4HKN - chains A and C; structure by X-ray diffraction, 2.05 A resolution.

# Chain A
Molecule: Tankyrase-2
Source organism: Homo sapiens
Notes: EC 2.4.2.30; fragment: C-terminal fragment
UniProt: Q9H2K2 (TNKS2_HUMAN); numbering as in UniProt (aligned over 946-1113)
Amino-acid sequence (191 residues; numbered 923 to 1113; the number before each row is that of its first residue):
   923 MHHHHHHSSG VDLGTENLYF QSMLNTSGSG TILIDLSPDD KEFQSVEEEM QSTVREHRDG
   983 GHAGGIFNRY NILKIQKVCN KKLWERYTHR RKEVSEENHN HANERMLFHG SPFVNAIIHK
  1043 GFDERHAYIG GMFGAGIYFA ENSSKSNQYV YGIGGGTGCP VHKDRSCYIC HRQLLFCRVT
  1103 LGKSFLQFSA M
Unresolved in the structure: 923-951
Construct notes: expression tag (923-945)
Ion coordination: Zn2+: Cys1081, His1084, Cys1089, Cys1092
Residues lining bound ligands: Luteolin (LU2; 2-(3,4-dihydroxyphenyl)-5,7-dihydroxy-4H-chromen-4-one): Phe1030, His1031, Gly1032, Ser1033, Phe1035, His1048, Ala1049, Tyr1050, Tyr1060, Phe1061, Ala1062, Lys1067, Ser1068, Tyr1071, Ile1075
UniProt features mapped onto this chain:
  - binding site (Zn(2+)): Cys1081, His1084, Cys1089, Cys1092
  - mutagenesis: Met1054 (M1054V: Loss of activity)

# Chain C
Molecule: Tankyrase-2
Source organism: Homo sapiens
Notes: EC 2.4.2.30; fragment: C-terminal fragment
UniProt: Q9H2K2 (TNKS2_HUMAN); numbering as in UniProt (aligned over 1114-1162)
Amino-acid sequence (49 residues; row label = number of the first residue in the row):
  1114 KMAHSPPGHH SVTGRPSVNG LALAEYVIYR GEQAYPEYLI TYQIMRPEG
Unresolved in the structure: 1114, 1162

# Interface between chain A and chain C
Residue-residue contacts - 156 pairs, chain A then chain C:
  Leu958(A) with Tyr1151(C), hydrophobic
  Glu964(A) with Tyr1151(C), hydrogen bond
  Val968(A) with Tyr1151(C); Ile1153(C), hydrophobic
  Met972(A) with Ile1153(C), hydrophobic; Tyr1155(C), hydrophobic
  Arg977(A) with Asn1132(C); Leu1134(C); Ala1135(C)
  Gly986(A) with Ile1157(C)
  Ile988(A) with Met1158(C); Pro1160(C)
  Phe989(A) with Ile1157(C), hydrophobic; Met1158(C)
  Asn990(A) with Pro1160(C)
  Arg991(A) with Ile1157(C); Met1158(C), hydrogen bond (backbone-backbone)
  Tyr992(A) with Tyr1155(C), hydrophobic; Gln1156(C); Met1158(C)
  Asn993(A) with Tyr1155(C); Gln1156(C), hydrogen bond (backbone-backbone); Met1158(C)
  Ile994(A) with Thr1154(C); Tyr1155(C), hydrophobic
  Leu995(A) with Thr1154(C), hydrogen bond (backbone-backbone)
  Lys996(A) with Leu1152(C); Ile1153(C); Thr1154(C), hydrogen bond (backbone-backbone)
  Ile997(A) with Leu1152(C)
  Gln998(A) with Glu1150(C); Tyr1151(C); Leu1152(C), hydrogen bond (backbone-backbone)
  Lys999(A) with Glu1150(C); Tyr1151(C)
  Val1000(A) with Tyr1148(C), hydrogen bond (backbone-side chain); Pro1149(C); Glu1150(C), hydrogen bond (backbone-backbone)
  Cys1001(A) with Tyr1148(C)
  Asn1002(A) with Tyr1148(C), hydrogen bond (backbone-side chain)
  Leu1005(A) with Tyr1148(C), hydrophobic
  Trp1006(A) with Tyr1148(C), hydrophobic; Glu1150(C)
  Arg1008(A) with Gly1144(C); Glu1145(C)
  Tyr1009(A) with Glu1145(C); Gln1146(C); Ala1147(C); Tyr1148(C), hydrophobic
  Arg1012(A) with His1123(C); Arg1143(C); Glu1145(C); Gln1146(C), hydrogen bond
  Val1016(A) with His1123(C); Gln1146(C)
  Glu1019(A) with His1123(C), salt bridge
  Arg1027(A) with Tyr1139(C), hydrogen bond
  Met1028(A) with Glu1150(C)
  Leu1029(A) with Tyr1139(C), hydrophobic
  Val1036(A) with Leu1152(C), hydrophobic
  Ile1039(A) with Pro1149(C), hydrophobic
  Phe1044(A) with Gly1144(C); Ala1147(C), hydrophobic
  Glu1046(A) with Met1115(C)
  Ala1049(A) with Met1115(C), hydrophobic
  Phe1055(A) with Gly1127(C); Val1140(C), hydrophobic; Tyr1142(C), hydrogen bond (backbone-side chain)
  Ala1057(A) with Met1115(C); Ala1116(C), hydrogen bond (backbone-backbone); Tyr1142(C)
  Gly1058(A) with Val1140(C); Ile1141(C); Tyr1142(C)
  Ile1059(A) with Tyr1139(C); Val1140(C); Ile1141(C), hydrogen bond (backbone-backbone); Gly1144(C)
  Tyr1060(A) with Tyr1139(C); Val1140(C), hydrophobic
  Phe1061(A) with Glu1138(C); Tyr1139(C), hydrogen bond (backbone-backbone); Ile1141(C), hydrophobic; Ala1147(C), hydrophobic
  Glu1063(A) with Leu1136(C); Ala1137(C), hydrogen bond (backbone-backbone); Tyr1139(C), hydrogen bond
  Asn1064(A) with Ala1135(C); Leu1136(C), hydrogen bond (side chain-backbone)
  Lys1067(A) with Glu1138(C)
  Asn1069(A) with Tyr1155(C), hydrogen bond
  Val1072(A) with Tyr1155(C)
  Cys1089(A) with Ile1157(C)
  Tyr1090(A) with Gln1156(C); Ile1157(C); Met1158(C); Arg1159(C)
  Ile1091(A) with Gln1156(C), hydrogen bond (backbone-side chain)
  Cys1092(A) with Gln1156(C)
  His1093(A) with Tyr1155(C); Gln1156(C)
  Arg1094(A) with Ile1153(C); Thr1154(C); Tyr1155(C), hydrogen bond (backbone-backbone); Ile1157(C)
  Gln1095(A) with Ile1153(C); Thr1154(C), hydrogen bond
  Leu1096(A) with Tyr1151(C); Leu1152(C); Ile1153(C), hydrogen bond (backbone-backbone); Tyr1155(C)
  Leu1097(A) with Tyr1151(C); Leu1152(C), hydrophobic
  Phe1098(A) with Glu1150(C), hydrogen bond (backbone-backbone); Tyr1151(C), hydrogen bond (backbone-backbone); Ile1153(C), hydrophobic
  Cys1099(A) with Tyr1148(C); Pro1149(C), hydrophobic
  Arg1100(A) with Ala1147(C); Tyr1148(C), hydrogen bond (backbone-backbone); Glu1150(C), salt bridge
  Val1101(A) with Gln1146(C)
  Thr1102(A) with Ile1141(C); Gln1146(C), hydrogen bond (backbone-backbone)
  Leu1103(A) with His1123(C); Ser1124(C), hydrogen bond (backbone-side chain); Tyr1139(C), hydrophobic
  Gly1104(A) with His1123(C)
  Lys1105(A) with Gly1121(C); His1122(C); His1123(C), hydrogen bond (backbone-backbone); Ser1124(C)
  Ser1106(A) with His1122(C); Ser1124(C), hydrogen bond; Val1125(C); Thr1126(C), hydrogen bond
  Phe1107(A) with Pro1119(C), hydrophobic; His1122(C); Ser1124(C), hydrogen bond (backbone-backbone); Val1125(C); Thr1126(C), hydrogen bond (backbone-backbone)
  Leu1108(A) with Thr1126(C); Arg1128(C)
  Gln1109(A) with Thr1126(C), hydrogen bond (backbone-backbone); Gly1127(C); Arg1128(C), hydrogen bond (backbone-backbone)
  Phe1110(A) with Arg1128(C)
  Ser1111(A) with Arg1128(C), hydrogen bond (backbone-backbone); Pro1129(C); Ser1130(C), hydrogen bond (backbone-backbone)
  Ala1112(A) with Ser1130(C); Val1131(C), hydrophobic
  Met1113(A) with Pro1129(C); Ser1130(C), hydrogen bond (backbone-backbone); Val1131(C), hydrogen bond (backbone-backbone); Asn1132(C), hydrogen bond (backbone-backbone)
Interface residues without a listed pair, chain A (80 interface residues in all): Leu955, Gly987, Asn1020, Phe1030, Ile1040, Asp1045, Ala1062, Ser1088

# In short
The interface between chain A and chain C involves 80 residues on one side and 42 on the other; the contacts
include 40 hydrogen bonds and 2 salt bridges. Among the polar pairs are Glu1019(A)-His1123(C),
Arg1100(A)-Glu1150(C) and Glu964(A)-Tyr1151(C). Bound to chain A: Luteolin.
Chain A is Tankyrase-2 and chain C is Tankyrase-2, both from Homo sapiens; the structure, Complex structure of
human tankyrase 2 with luteolin, was determined by X-ray diffraction (same publication as 4HKI, 4HKK, 4HL5,
4HLF, 4HLG, 4HLH and 3 further entries).
